Entry 5I43 (X-ray diffraction, 1.95 A resolution); this record covers chain A.

Chain A:
Protein: Macrophage metalloelastase
Source organism: Homo sapiens
Notes: EC 3.4.24.65
Reference sequence: P39900 (MMP12_HUMAN); residue numbers follow UniProt; this construct covers 106-263
Amino-acid sequence (159 residues; each row starts with the number of its first residue):
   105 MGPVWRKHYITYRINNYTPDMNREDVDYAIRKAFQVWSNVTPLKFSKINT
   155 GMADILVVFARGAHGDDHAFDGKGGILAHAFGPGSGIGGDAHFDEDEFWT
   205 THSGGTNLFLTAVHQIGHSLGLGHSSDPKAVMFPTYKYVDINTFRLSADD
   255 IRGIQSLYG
Disordered / not traced: 105-106
Construct notes: initiating methionine (105); engineered mutation D171 (Phe in P39900), Q219 (Glu in P39900)
Ion coordination: Ca2+ site 1: D124, E199, E201; Ca2+ site 2: D158, G190, G192, D194; Zn2+ site 1: H168, D170, H183, H196; Ca2+ site 3: D175, G176, G178, I180, D198, E201; Zn2+ site 2: H218, H222, H228 (together with 67M)
Ligand contacts: 67M ((2R)-2-[({1-[3-({(2R,3R,4R,5S,6R)-3-(acetylamino)-4,5-bis(acetyloxy)-6-[(acetyloxy)methyl]tetrahydro-2H-pyran-2-yl}oxy)propyl]-1H-1,2,3-triazol-4-yl}methyl)(biphenyl-4-ylsulfonyl)amino]-3-methylbutanoic acid (non-preferred name)): G178, G179, I180, L181, A182, H183, L214, T215, H218, Q219, H222, H228, V235, F237, P238, T239, Y240
Curated features (UniProtKB/Swiss-Prot):
  - binding site (Ca(2+)): D124, D158, D175, G176, G178, I180, G190, G192, D194, D198, E199, E201
  - binding site (Zn(2+)): H168, D170, H183, H196, H218, H222, H228

In short:
Bound to chain A: compound 67M. D124, E199 and E201 form the Ca2+ site 1. D158, G190, G192 and D194 form the
Ca2+ site 2. UniProt lists 12 Ca2+-binding residues and 7 Zn2+-binding residues.
Chain A is Macrophage metalloelastase (Homo sapiens); the structure, Crystal structure of the catalytic domain
of MMP-12 in complex with a selective sugar-conjugated triazole-linked carboxylate ..., was determined by
X-ray diffraction together with 5I0L, 5I12, 5I2Z, 5I3M and 5I4O from the same study.
